4JSQ - chains L and M of the 30 polymer chains in the assembly; structure by X-ray diffraction, 2.80 A resolution.

[Chain L]
Protein: Proteasome subunit beta type-6
Organism: Saccharomyces cerevisiae
Notes: EC 3.4.25.1
UniProt: P23724 (PSB6_YEAST); residues 1-222 here correspond to UniProt positions 20-241 (UniProt number = residue number + 19)
Sequence (222 residues; each row starts with the number of its first residue):
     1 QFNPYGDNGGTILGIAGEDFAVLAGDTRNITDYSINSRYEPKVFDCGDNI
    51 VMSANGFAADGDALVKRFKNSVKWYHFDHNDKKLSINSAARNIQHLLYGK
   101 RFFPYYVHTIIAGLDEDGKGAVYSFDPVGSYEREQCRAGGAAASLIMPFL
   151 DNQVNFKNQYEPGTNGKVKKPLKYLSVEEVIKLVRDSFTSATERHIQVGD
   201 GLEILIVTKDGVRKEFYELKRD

[Chain M]
Protein: Proteasome subunit beta type-7
Organism: Saccharomyces cerevisiae
Notes: EC 3.4.25.1
UniProt: P30657 (PSB7_YEAST); residues 1-233 here correspond to UniProt positions 34-266 (UniProt number = residue number + 33)
Sequence (233 residues; each row starts with the number of its first residue):
     1 TQQPIVTGTSVISMKYDNGVIIAADNLGSYGSLLRFNGVERLIPVGDNTV
    51 VGISGDISDMQHIERLLKDLVTENAYDNPLADAEEALEPSYIFEYLATVM
   101 YQRRSKMNPLWNAIIVAGVQSNGDQFLRYVNLLGVTYSSPTLATGFGAHM
   151 ANPLLRKVVDRESDIPKTTVQVAEEAIVNAMRVLYYRDARSSRNFSLAII
   201 DKNTGLTFKKNLQVENMKWDFAKDIKGYGTQKI

[Chain L / chain M interface]
Pairs across the interface (42):
  Gln-1(L) / Thr-1(M)  hydrogen bond
  Phe-2(L) / Thr-1(M)
  Phe-2(L) / Arg-104(M)
  Phe-2(L) / Met-107(M)
  Phe-2(L) / Pro-109(M)  hydrophobic
  Phe-2(L) / Trp-111(M)  hydrophobic
  Phe-2(L) / Leu-132(M)  hydrophobic
  Phe-2(L) / Leu-133(M)  hydrophobic
  Asn-3(L) / Leu-133(M)
  Pro-4(L) / Arg-104(M)  hydrogen bond (backbone-side chain)
  Pro-4(L) / Met-107(M)  hydrophobic
  Pro-4(L) / Leu-133(M)
  Tyr-5(L) / Arg-104(M)
  Asn-8(L) / Val-135(M)
  Asn-29(L) / Tyr-137(M)
  Ser-34(L) / His-149(M)  hydrogen bond
  Ile-35(L) / Arg-156(M)  hydrogen bond (backbone-side chain)
  Asn-36(L) / Tyr-137(M)  hydrogen bond
  Asn-36(L) / Ser-139(M)
  Ser-37(L) / Ser-138(M)  hydrogen bond (side chain-backbone)
  Tyr-39(L) / Ser-138(M)
  Glu-40(L) / Arg-128(M)  salt bridge
  Glu-40(L) / Tyr-137(M)
  Glu-40(L) / Ser-138(M)  hydrogen bond (side chain-backbone)
  Phe-57(L) / Arg-104(M)
  Phe-57(L) / Leu-133(M)
  Phe-57(L) / Val-135(M)  hydrophobic
  Ala-59(L) / Tyr-101(M)
  Ala-59(L) / Leu-133(M)
  Ala-59(L) / Gly-134(M)
  Ala-59(L) / Val-135(M)
  Asp-60(L) / Tyr-101(M)  hydrogen bond
  Asp-60(L) / Arg-104(M)  salt bridge
  Asp-62(L) / Thr-136(M)  hydrogen bond
  Ala-63(L) / Tyr-101(M)
  Lys-66(L) / Glu-94(M)  salt bridge
  Phe-103(L) / Arg-104(M)
  Phe-103(L) / Ser-105(M)
  Tyr-105(L) / Tyr-101(M)
  Glu-218(L) / Arg-161(M)  salt bridge
  Arg-221(L) / Asp-160(M)  salt bridge
  Arg-221(L) / Arg-161(M)
Other interface residues (no listed pair), chain L (24 interface residues in all): Arg-38
Other interface residues (no listed pair), chain M (23 interface residues in all): Leu-142, Ala-148

[Summary]
The interface between chain L and chain M involves 24 residues on one side and 23 on the other, with 9
hydrogen bonds and 5 salt bridges. Among the polar pairs are Glu-40(L)/Arg-128(M), Asp-60(L)/Arg-104(M) and
Lys-66(L)/Glu-94(M).
Chain L is Proteasome subunit beta type-6 and chain M is Proteasome subunit beta type-7, both from
Saccharomyces cerevisiae; the structure, Yeast 20S proteasome in complex with the dimerized linear mimetic of
TMC-95A - yCP:4e, was determined by X-ray diffraction (same publication as 4JSU and 4JT0).
